3IOJ - chains A and B; structure by X-ray diffraction, 1.65 A resolution.

# Chain A (and B)
Protein: Histo-blood group ABO system transferase
From: Homo sapiens
Notes: EC 2.4.1.40, 2.4.1.37; fragment: Extracellular catalytic domain; chain B of this document is another copy of the same molecule, construct and numbering; everything in this record applies to it too
Reference sequence: P16442 (BGAT_HUMAN); residue numbers follow UniProt; this construct covers 64-354
Chain sequence (298 residues; numbered 57 to 354; the number before each row is that of its first residue):
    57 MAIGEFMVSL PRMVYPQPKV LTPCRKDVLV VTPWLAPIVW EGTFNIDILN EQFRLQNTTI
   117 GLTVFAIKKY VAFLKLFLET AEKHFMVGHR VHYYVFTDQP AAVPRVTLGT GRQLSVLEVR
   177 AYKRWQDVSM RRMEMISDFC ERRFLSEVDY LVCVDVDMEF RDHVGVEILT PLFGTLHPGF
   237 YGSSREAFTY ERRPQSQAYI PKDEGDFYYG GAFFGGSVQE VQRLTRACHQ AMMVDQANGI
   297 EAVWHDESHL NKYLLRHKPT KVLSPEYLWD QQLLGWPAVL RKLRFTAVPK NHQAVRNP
Not modelled in the structure: 57-62, 347-354
Sequence notes: expression tag (57-63); engineered mutation G266 (Leu in P16442), A268 (Gly in P16442)
Metal / ion sites: Mn2+: D211, D213 (together with UDP)
Residues lining bound ligands: UDP (uridine-5'-diphosphate): F121, A122, I123, K124, Y126, W181, V184, S185, R188, D211, V212, D213, K346
What the authors report for this chain:
  - conformationally variable residues (order/disorder transition): Y178 to S185

# Interface between chain A and chain B
Residue-residue contacts - 102 pairs, chain A then chain B:
  M63(A) - H313(B)
  S65(A) - R312(B)  hydrogen bond
  S65(A) - H313(B)  hydrogen bond
  L66(A) - R312(B)  hydrogen bond (backbone-side chain)
  L66(A) - K314(B)
  P67(A) - R312(B)
  R68(A) - P257(B)
  R68(A) - D259(B)  salt bridge
  R68(A) - E260(B)  salt bridge
  R68(A) - R312(B)
  M69(A) - E260(B)
  V70(A) - D259(B)
  Y71(A) - R241(B)  hydrogen bond (backbone-side chain)
  Y71(A) - D262(B)  hydrogen bond
  Y71(A) - K314(B)  hydrogen bond
  P72(A) - R241(B)
  Q73(A) - S239(B)  hydrogen bond (side chain-backbone)
  Q73(A) - S240(B)
  Q73(A) - R241(B)  hydrogen bond (side chain-backbone)
  Q73(A) - F244(B)
  Q73(A) - D262(B)
  P74(A) - P89(B)  hydrophobic
  P74(A) - D262(B)
  P74(A) - F263(B)  hydrophobic
  K75(A) - L85(B)
  V76(A) - V84(B)
  V76(A) - L85(B)  hydrogen bond (backbone-backbone)
  V76(A) - W96(B)  hydrophobic
  V76(A) - Y237(B)
  V76(A) - F263(B)  hydrophobic
  L77(A) - D83(B)
  P79(A) - K82(B)
  P79(A) - V84(B)
  C80(A) - L85(B)  hydrophobic
  K82(A) - P79(B)
  K82(A) - K82(B)
  D83(A) - L77(B)
  V84(A) - V76(B)
  V84(A) - P79(B)
  L85(A) - K75(B)
  L85(A) - V76(B)  hydrogen bond (backbone-backbone)
  L85(A) - C80(B)  hydrophobic
  V86(A) - V86(B)  hydrophobic
  V86(A) - V87(B)
  V87(A) - V86(B)
  V87(A) - V87(B)  hydrophobic
  T88(A) - T99(B)
  P89(A) - P74(B)
  P89(A) - T99(B)
  P89(A) - F100(B)
  P89(A) - N101(B)  hydrogen bond (backbone-backbone)
  W90(A) - I104(B)  hydrophobic
  W90(A) - L105(B)
  L91(A) - P93(B)
  L91(A) - T99(B)
  L91(A) - F100(B)  hydrophobic
  L91(A) - L105(B)  hydrophobic
  L91(A) - E223(B)
  L91(A) - K317(B)
  P93(A) - L91(B)
  W96(A) - V76(B)  hydrophobic
  T99(A) - T88(B)
  T99(A) - P89(B)
  T99(A) - L91(B)
  F100(A) - P89(B)
  F100(A) - L91(B)  hydrophobic
  N101(A) - P89(B)  hydrogen bond (backbone-backbone)
  L105(A) - W90(B)
  Q108(A) - K314(B)
  E223(A) - L91(B)
  L232(A) - V76(B)  hydrophobic
  Y237(A) - V76(B)
  G238(A) - K75(B)
  S239(A) - Q73(B)  hydrogen bond (backbone-side chain)
  S239(A) - K75(B)  hydrogen bond (backbone-side chain)
  S240(A) - Q73(B)
  R241(A) - Y71(B)  hydrogen bond (side chain-backbone)
  R241(A) - P72(B)
  R241(A) - Q73(B)  hydrogen bond (backbone-side chain)
  F244(A) - Q73(B)
  P257(A) - R68(B)
  D259(A) - R68(B)  salt bridge
  D259(A) - V70(B)
  E260(A) - R68(B)  salt bridge
  E260(A) - M69(B)
  D262(A) - Y71(B)  hydrogen bond
  D262(A) - Q73(B)
  D262(A) - P74(B)
  F263(A) - P74(B)  hydrophobic
  F263(A) - V76(B)  hydrophobic
  R279(A) - M63(B)
  R312(A) - S65(B)
  R312(A) - L66(B)  hydrogen bond (backbone-backbone)
  R312(A) - P67(B)
  R312(A) - R68(B)
  H313(A) - M63(B)
  H313(A) - S65(B)
  K314(A) - L66(B)
  K314(A) - Y71(B)  hydrogen bond
  K314(A) - I104(B)
  K314(A) - Q108(B)
  K317(A) - L91(B)
Other interface residues (no listed pair), chain A (58 interface residues in all): V64, T78, V95, I104, G261, E276, V335
Other interface residues (no listed pair), chain B (57 interface residues in all): V64, T78, V95, L232, G238, G261, E276, V335

# Summary
The interface between chain A and chain B involves 58 residues on one side and 57 on the other, with 19
hydrogen bonds and 4 salt bridges. Polar pairs include R68(A)-D259(B), R68(A)-E260(B) and S65(A)-R312(B).
Ligands of chain A: UDP. D211(A) and D213(A) coordinate Mn2+. From the paper: conformational variability at
Y178(A).
Chain A and chain B are both Histo-blood group ABO system transferase (Homo sapiens); the structure, Crystal
structure of the Fucosylgalactoside alpha N-acetylgalactosaminyltransferase (GTA, cisAB mutant L266G, G268A)
in complex with UDP, was determined by X-ray diffraction together with 3IOH and 3IOI from the same study.
